5UNJ - chains A and C; structure by X-ray diffraction, 1.96 A resolution.

== Chain A ==
Molecule: Nuclear receptor subfamily 5 group A member 2
From: Homo sapiens
UniProt: O00482 (NR5A2_HUMAN); residues 299-541 here = UniProt positions 299-541
Amino-acid sequence (245 residues; numbered 297 to 541; the number before each row is that of its first residue):
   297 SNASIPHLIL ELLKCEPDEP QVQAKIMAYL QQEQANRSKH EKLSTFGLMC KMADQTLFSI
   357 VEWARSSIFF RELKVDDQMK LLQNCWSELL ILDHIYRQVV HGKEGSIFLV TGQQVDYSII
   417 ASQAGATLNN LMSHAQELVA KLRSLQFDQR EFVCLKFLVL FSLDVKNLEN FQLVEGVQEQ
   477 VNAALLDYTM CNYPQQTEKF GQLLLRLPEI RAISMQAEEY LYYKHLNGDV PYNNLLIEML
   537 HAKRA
Not modelled in the structure: 297-299, 329-338, 462-463, 539-541
Sequence notes: expression tag (297-298)
Small-molecule neighbours: PGC1a (RJW; (1R,3aR,6aR)-5-hexyl-4-phenyl-3a-(1-phenylethenyl)-1,2,3,3a,6,6a-hexahydropentalen-1-ol): Thr341, Phe342, Met345, Cys346, Met348, Ala349, Leu386, Ile387, His390, Ile416, Gln419, Ala420, Leu424, Leu427, Met428, Ala431, Ile509, Ala513, Leu517
Curated features (UniProtKB/Swiss-Prot):
  - region: Tyr528 to Lys539 (AF-2)
  - binding site (a phospholipid derivative): Gly421 to Leu424, Tyr516, Lys520
  - mutagenesis: Asp314 (D314R: Decreased interaction with PPARGC1A; decreased ability to increase transcription of target genes), Ala324 (A324R: Does not affect interaction with PPARGC1A; does not affect ability to increase transcription of target genes), Phe342 (F342W: Reduced phospholipid binding. Strongly reduced transactivation; when associated with W-416), Thr352 (T352V: Reduced activation by the synthetic agonists RR-RJW100 and GSK8470), His390 (H390A: Reduced activation by the synthetic agonist GSK8470 without affecting activation by the synthetic agonist RR-RJW100), Gly398 (G398A: Decreased ability to activate transcription), Ile416 (I416W: Reduced phospholipid binding. Strongly reduced transactivation; when associated with W-342), Gly421 (G421A: Decreased ability to activate transcription)
From the paper describing this entry:
  - binding site for PGC1a: Thr352

== Chain C ==
Molecule: Peroxisome proliferator-activated gamma coactivator 1-alpha
Amino-acid sequence (14 residues; row label = number of the first residue in the row):
   740 EEPSLLKKLL LAPA
Not modelled in the structure: 740-742, 752-753

== Interface between chain A and chain C ==
Contacting residue pairs (19):
  Phe354(A) - Leu748(C)  hydrophobic
  Val357(A) - Leu745(C)  hydrophobic
  Val357(A) - Leu748(C)  hydrophobic
  Arg361(A) - Leu748(C)
  Arg361(A) - Leu749(C)  hydrogen bond (side chain-backbone)
  Arg361(A) - Ala751(C)  hydrogen bond (side chain-backbone)
  Val371(A) - Lys746(C)
  Val371(A) - Leu750(C)  hydrophobic
  Gln374(A) - Leu749(C)
  Met375(A) - Ser743(C)
  Met375(A) - Lys746(C)
  Met375(A) - Leu749(C)  hydrophobic
  Leu378(A) - Leu749(C)  hydrophobic
  Gln379(A) - Leu745(C)
  Leu531(A) - Leu744(C)  hydrophobic
  Glu534(A) - Ser743(C)  hydrogen bond
  Glu534(A) - Leu744(C)  hydrogen bond (side chain-backbone)
  Glu534(A) - Leu745(C)  hydrogen bond (side chain-backbone)
  Met535(A) - Leu745(C)  hydrophobic
Interface residues without a listed pair, chain A (13 interface residues in all): Phe366, Asn530
Interface features reported in the paper:
  - pairs named by the authors: Arg361(A)-Ala751(C), Arg361(A)-Leu749(C), Glu534(A)-Leu744(C) (backbone contact), Glu534(A)-Leu745(C) (backbone contact)
  - interface residues, chain A: Glu534(A) (from molecular simulation)

== In short ==
13 residues of chain A face 8 of chain C across their interface; the contacts include 5 hydrogen bonds. Polar
pairs include Arg361(A)-Leu749(C), Arg361(A)-Ala751(C) and Glu534(A)-Ser743(C). The authors report contacts
between Arg361(A) and Ala751(C) and Arg361(A) and Leu749(C); backbone contacts between Glu534(A) and Leu744(C)
and Glu534(A) and Leu745(C). The paper reports a binding site for PGC1a at Thr352(A); the interface residue
Glu534(A).
Chain A is Nuclear receptor subfamily 5 group A member 2 (Homo sapiens) and chain C is Peroxisome
proliferator-activated gamma coactivator 1-alpha; the structure, Structure of Human Liver Receptor Homolog 1
in complex with PGC1a and RJW100, was determined by X-ray diffraction.
